PDB entry 4ZI7 | X-ray diffraction, 2.51 A resolution | chains A and E of the 6 polymer chains in the assembly

Chain A:
Molecule: Tubulin alpha-1B chain
Organism: Sus scrofa
UniProt: Q2XVP4 (TBA1B_PIG); residues 1-451 here = UniProt positions 1-451
Amino-acid sequence (451 residues; row label = number of the first residue in the row):
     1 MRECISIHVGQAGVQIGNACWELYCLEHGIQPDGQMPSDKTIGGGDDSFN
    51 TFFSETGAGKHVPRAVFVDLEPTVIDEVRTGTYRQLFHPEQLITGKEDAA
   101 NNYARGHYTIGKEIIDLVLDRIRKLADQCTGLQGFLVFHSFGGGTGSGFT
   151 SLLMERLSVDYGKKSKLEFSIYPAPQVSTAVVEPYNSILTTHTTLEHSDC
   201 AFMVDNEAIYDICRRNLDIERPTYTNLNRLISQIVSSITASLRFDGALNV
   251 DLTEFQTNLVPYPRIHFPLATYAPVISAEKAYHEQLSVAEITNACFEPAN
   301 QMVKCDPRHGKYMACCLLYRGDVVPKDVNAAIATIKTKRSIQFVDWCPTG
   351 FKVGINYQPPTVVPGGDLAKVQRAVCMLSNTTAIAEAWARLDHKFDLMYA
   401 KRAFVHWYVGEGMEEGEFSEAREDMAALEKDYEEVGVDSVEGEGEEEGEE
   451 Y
Disordered / not traced: 440-451
Bound ions: Ca2+: D39, T41, G44, E55
Residues lining bound ligands: GTP: V9, G10, Q11, A12, Q15, I16, D69, E71, D98, A99, A100, N101, N102, S140, G142, G143, G144, T145, G146, I171, P173, A174, V177, S178, T179, E183, N206, Y224, L227, N228, I231
UniProt features mapped onto this chain:
  - motif: M1 to C4 (MREC motif)
  - active site: E254
  - binding site (GTP): G10, Q11, A12, Q15, E71, A99, S140, G143, G144, T145, G146, T179, E183, N206, Y224, N228, L252
  - binding site (Mg(2+)): E71
  - site: Y451 (Involved in polymerization)
  - modified residue: K40 (N6,N6,N6-trimethyllysine), S48 (Phosphoserine), S232 (Phosphoserine), Y282 (3'-nitrotyrosine), R339 (Omega-N-methylarginine), S439 (Phosphoserine), E443 (5-glutamyl polyglutamate), E445 (5-glutamyl polyglutamate), Y451 (3'-nitrotyrosine)
  - cross-link (Glycyl lysine isopeptide (Lys-Gly)): K326 (interchain with G-Cter in ubiquitin), K370 (interchain with G-Cter in ubiquitin)
Reported in the primary citation:
  - binding site for the ligand 4SL: L248, P325, V328, N329, I332, F351, V353, I355

Chain E:
Molecule: Stathmin-4
Organism: Rattus norvegicus
UniProt: P63043 (STMN4_RAT); residues 5-145 here correspond to UniProt positions 49-189 (UniProt number = residue number + 44)
Amino-acid sequence (143 residues; each row starts with the number of its first residue):
     3 MADMEVIELNKCTSGQSFEVILKPPSFDGVPEFNASLPRRRDPSLEEIQK
    53 KLEAAEERRKYQEAELLKHLAEKREHEREVIQKAIEENNNFIKMAKEKLA
   103 QKMESNKENREAHLAAMLERLQEKDKHAEEVRKNKELKEEASR
Disordered / not traced: 3-5, 29-43, 144-145
Sequence notes: expression tag (3-4)
UniProt features mapped onto this chain:
  - modified residue: S46 (Phosphoserine)

How chain A and chain E interact:
Contacting residue pairs (56):
  H107(A) with K53(E)
  Y108(A) with K53(E); L54(E), hydrophobic; A57(E), hydrophobic
  T109(A) with R61(E)
  K112(A) with L54(E)
  E155(A) with I50(E); K53(E), salt bridge
  R156(A) with L47(E); I50(E); Q51(E)
  V159(A) with P45(E); L47(E)
  D245(A) with C14(E); S16(E)
  A247(A) with N12(E); S19(E)
  L248(A) with S19(E)
  P325(A) with Q18(E); F20(E), hydrophobic
  N329(A) with V8(E); F20(E); V22(E)
  I332(A) with V22(E), hydrophobic
  D345(A) with P27(E); S28(E), hydrogen bond (backbone-backbone)
  C347(A) with P27(E)
  P348(A) with K25(E); P27(E)
  T349(A) with I23(E); L24(E), hydrogen bond (backbone-backbone); K25(E), hydrogen bond (backbone-backbone)
  G350(A) with V22(E)
  F351(A) with E21(E); V22(E), hydrogen bond (backbone-backbone)
  K352(A) with F20(E); E21(E), salt bridge
  V353(A) with S19(E); F20(E), hydrogen bond (backbone-backbone)
  G354(A) with Q18(E)
  I355(A) with G17(E); Q18(E), hydrogen bond (backbone-backbone)
  N356(A) with S16(E)
  Y357(A) with C14(E); T15(E); S16(E), hydrogen bond (backbone-backbone); G17(E); Q18(E), hydrogen bond
  V409(A) with Q64(E), hydrogen bond (backbone-side chain)
  G410(A) with R61(E); Q64(E)
  E411(A) with R61(E), hydrogen bond (backbone-side chain)
  G412(A) with A57(E); R60(E), hydrogen bond (backbone-side chain); R61(E)
  E414(A) with R60(E)
Other interface residues (no listed pair), chain A (39 interface residues in all): D116, L152, S158, E196, H197, G246, V328, K336, W346
Other interface residues (no listed pair), chain E (31 interface residues in all): P26, D44, S46, E55, E58

In short:
Chain A and chain E form an interface of 39 and 31 residues respectively, with 11 hydrogen bonds and 2 salt
bridges. Polar contacts include E155(A)-K53(E), K352(A)-E21(E) and Y357(A)-Q18(E). Chain A binds GTP. The
paper reports a binding site for the ligand 4SL at L248(A), P325(A) and V328(A) among others.
Chain A is Tubulin alpha-1B chain (Sus scrofa) and chain E is Stathmin-4 (Rattus norvegicus); the structure,
Crystal structure of tubulin-stathmin-ttl-HTI286 complex, was determined by X-ray diffraction together with
4ZHQ, 4ZOL and 5BMV from the same study.
